Entry 6U8X (X-ray diffraction, 2.95 A resolution); this record covers chains A and F of the 6 polymer chains in the assembly.

== Chain A ==
Name: DNA (cytosine-5)-methyltransferase 3B
Organism: Homo sapiens
Notes: EC 2.1.1.37
UniProt: Q9UBC3 (DNM3B_HUMAN); numbering as in UniProt (aligned over 563-853)
Amino-acid sequence (291 residues; each row starts with the number of its first residue):
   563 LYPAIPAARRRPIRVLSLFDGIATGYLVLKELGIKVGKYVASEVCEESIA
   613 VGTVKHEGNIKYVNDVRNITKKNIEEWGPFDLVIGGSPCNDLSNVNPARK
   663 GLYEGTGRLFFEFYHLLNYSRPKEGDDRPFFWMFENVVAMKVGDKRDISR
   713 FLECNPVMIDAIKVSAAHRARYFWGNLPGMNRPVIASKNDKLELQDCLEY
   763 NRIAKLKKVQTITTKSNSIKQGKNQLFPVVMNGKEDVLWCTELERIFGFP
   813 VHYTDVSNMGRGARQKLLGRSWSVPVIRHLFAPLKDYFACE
Residues lining bound ligands: S-adenosylhomocysteine (SAH): Phe581, Asp582, Gly583, Ile584, Thr586, Ser604, Glu605, Val606, Cys607, Ser610, Asp627, Val628, Arg629, Gly648, Ser649, Pro650, Leu671, Leu829, Arg832, Ser833, Trp834
Swiss-Prot annotation at these positions:
  - active site: Cys651
  - binding site (S-adenosyl-L-methionine): Asp582 to Thr586, Glu605, Asp627 to Arg629, Arg832 to Trp834
  - cross-link: Lys617 (Glycyl lysine isopeptide (Lys-Gly) (interchain with G-Cter in SUMO2))
From the paper describing this entry:
  - binding site for CpApG DNA (chain F): Thr775, Lys777
  - conformationally variable residues (side-chain flip): Lys777
  - specificity-determining residues: Asn656, Lys777, Asn779, Gly822, Gly824, Lys828
  - mutagenesis - S655A, V657G, N658S, P659A, T775A, T776A, K782A, R823P: decreased catalytic activity
  - disease-associated variants - N658S, R823P: decreased catalytic activity
  - mutagenesis - N656I (2.6- and 1.4-fold): decreased catalytic activity on CpA/CpG
  - mutagenesis - K777A: increased catalytic activity on CGT
  - mutagenesis - K777A: increased catalytic activity on CGA
  - mutagenesis - N779A: decreased catalytic activity on CGA
  - mutagenesis - N779A: unchanged catalytic activity on CGT

== Chain F ==
Molecule: CpApG DNA
Sequence (25 nucleotides; row label = number of the first residue in the row):
   423 CATGXAGTCTAATTAGACTGCATGG
Modified residues: PYO (1-(beta-D-ribofuranosyl)-pyrimidin-2-one-5'-phosphate) at position 427

== How chain A and chain F interact ==
Residue-residue contacts - 34 pairs, chain A then chain F:
  Ser649(A) with PYO_427(F), base contact
  Pro650(A) with PYO_427(F), base contact
  Cys651(A) with PYO_427(F), base contact
  Asn652(A) with DA428(F), phosphate contact; DG429(F), hydrogen bond to the phosphate
  Ser655(A) with DG426(F), phosphate contact; PYO_427(F), hydrogen bond to the phosphate
  Asn656(A) with DG426(F), base contact
  Val657(A) with DG426(F), sugar contact; DA428(F), base contact
  Asn658(A) with DA428(F), sugar contact; DG429(F), sugar contact
  Pro659(A) with DA428(F), base contact
  Glu697(A) with PYO_427(F), base contact
  Val699(A) with PYO_427(F), phosphate contact
  His730(A) with DG426(F), phosphate contact
  Arg731(A) with PYO_427(F), base contact
  Arg733(A) with PYO_427(F), salt bridge to the phosphate
  Gln772(A) with DT425(F), phosphate contact; DG426(F), hydrogen bond to the phosphate
  Thr773(A) with DG426(F), hydrogen bond to the phosphate; PYO_427(F), phosphate contact
  Thr775(A) with PYO_427(F), phosphate contact; DA428(F), phosphate contact
  Thr776(A) with PYO_427(F), sugar contact; DA428(F), hydrogen bond to the phosphate
  Lys777(A) with DA428(F), base contact; DG429(F), hydrogen bond to the base; DT430(F), hydrogen bond to the base
  Gly784(A) with DT425(F), phosphate contact
  Lys785(A) with DT425(F), hydrogen bond to the phosphate
  Gly831(A) with PYO_427(F), hydrogen bond to the sugar
  Arg832(A) with PYO_427(F), hydrogen bond to the sugar
  Ser833(A) with PYO_427(F), base contact
Also at the interface, not in a pair above, chain A (26 interface residues in all): Asn698, Ala701

== In short ==
Chain A and chain F form an interface of 26 and 6 residues respectively, with 10 hydrogen bonds and 1 salt
bridge. Polar pairs include Lys777(A)-DG429(F), Lys777(A)-DT430(F) and Gly831(A)-PYO_427(F). The paper reports
a binding site for CpApG DNA (chain F) at Thr775(A) and Lys777(A); S655A, V657G and N658S of chain A, among
others, reduce catalytic activity; 11 substitutions were tested in all.
Chain A is DNA (cytosine-5)-methyltransferase 3B (Homo sapiens) and chain F is CpApG DNA; the structure,
Crystal structure of DNMT3B-DNMT3L in complex with CpApG DNA, was determined by X-ray diffraction (same
publication as 6U8P, 6U8V and 6U8W).
